PDB entry 5TGU | X-ray diffraction, 2.35 A resolution | chains A and C of the 6 polymer chains in the assembly

== Chain A (and C) ==
Molecule: Hemagglutinin HA1 chain
From: Influenza A virus
Notes: chain C of this document is another copy of the same molecule, construct and numbering; everything in this record applies to it too
Reference sequence: A0A0J9X252 (A0A0J9X252_9INFA); the construct lacks a stretch of the UniProt sequence and is renumbered around it, so the offset changes along the chain: 7-129 = UniProt 1-123; 130-158 = UniProt 125-153; 159-263 = UniProt 156-260; 265-276 = UniProt 261-272; 1 more segments
Amino-acid sequence (323 residues; row label = number of the first residue in the row; note: 1 number in that range is skipped by the numbering (no residue carries it; nothing is unmodelled there); a row labelled like 158A-158B holds insertion residues (158A, then the next letters in order)):
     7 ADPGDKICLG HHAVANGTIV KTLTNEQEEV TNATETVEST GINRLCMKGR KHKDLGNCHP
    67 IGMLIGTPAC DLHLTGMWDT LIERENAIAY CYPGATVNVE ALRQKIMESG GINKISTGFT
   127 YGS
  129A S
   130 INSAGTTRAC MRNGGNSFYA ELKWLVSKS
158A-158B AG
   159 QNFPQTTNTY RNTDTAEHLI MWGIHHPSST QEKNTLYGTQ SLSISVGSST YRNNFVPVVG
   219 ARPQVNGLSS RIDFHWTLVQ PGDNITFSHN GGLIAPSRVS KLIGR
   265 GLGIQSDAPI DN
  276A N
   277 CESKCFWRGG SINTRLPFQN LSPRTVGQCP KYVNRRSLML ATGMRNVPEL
Unresolved in the structure: 7-10, 326 (chain C: 7-10)
Sequence notes: engineered mutation Ala-158A (Lys154 in A0A0J9X252), Thr-193 (Asp190 in A0A0J9X252), Leu-226 (Gln223 in A0A0J9X252), Ser-228 (Gly225 in A0A0J9X252)
Cystine bridges: Cys-52/Cys-277, Cys-64/Cys-76, Cys-97/Cys-139, Cys-281/Cys-305
Glycans and other covalent adducts: N-acetylglucosamine (NAG) linked to Asn-38, Asn-242
Residues lining bound ligands: N-acetyl-alpha-neuraminic acid (SIA): Tyr-98, Gly-134, Thr-135, Thr-136, Arg-137, Trp-153, Val-155, His-183, Ser-186, Glu-190, Leu-194, Leu-226, Ser-228
From the paper describing this entry:
  - binding site for N-acetyl-alpha-neuraminic acid: Tyr-98, Trp-153
  - binding site for beta-D-galactopyranose: Arg-137, Gly-225, Leu-226
  - specificity-determining residues: Leu-226
  - mutagenesis - Q226L/G228S, G228S: abolished binding to alpha2-3 sialosides
  - mutagenesis - Q226L/G228S: unchanged binding to human-type alpha2-6 receptors

== Chain A / chain C interface ==
Residue-residue contacts - 18 pairs, chain A then chain C:
  His-184(A) / Arg-210(C)  hydrogen bond
  Val-216(A) / Ser-203(C)
  Val-216(A) / Asn-212(C)
  Val-217(A) / Ser-203(C)  hydrogen bond (backbone-side chain)
  Gly-218(A) / Ser-203(C)
  Ala-219(A) / Thr-244(C)
  Ala-219(A) / Ser-246(C)  hydrogen bond (backbone-side chain)
  Arg-220(A) / Gly-205(C)
  Arg-220(A) / Arg-210(C)
  Pro-221(A) / Gly-205(C)
  Pro-221(A) / Ser-206(C)
  Pro-221(A) / Ser-207(C)
  Pro-221(A) / Asp-241(C)
  Pro-221(A) / Asn-242(C)
  Val-223(A) / Ser-207(C)
  Arg-229(A) / Ser-206(C)  hydrogen bond (side chain-backbone)
  Arg-229(A) / Ser-207(C)
  Asp-231(A) / Arg-210(C)  salt bridge
Other interface residues (no listed pair), chain A (11 interface residues in all): Gln-222

== In short ==
11 residues of chain A and 10 residues of chain C are in contact; the contacts include 4 hydrogen bonds and 1
salt bridge. Among the polar pairs are Asp-231(A)/Arg-210(C), His-184(A)/Arg-210(C) and Val-217(A)/Ser-203(C).
From the paper: a binding site for beta-D-galactopyranose at Arg-137(A), Gly-225(A) and Leu-226(A);
Q226L/G228S and G228S of chain A abolish binding to alpha2-3 sialosides.
Both chains are Hemagglutinin HA1 chain (Influenza A virus). Entry 5TGU (Crystal structure of H10
hemagglutinin mutant (K158aA-D193T-Q226L-G228S) from Jiangxi-Donghu (2013) H10N8 influenza virus in complex
with ...) was determined by X-ray diffraction (same publication as 5TGO, 5TGV, 5TH0, 5TH1, 5THB, 5THC and
5THF).
